8YH5 - chains A and R of the 5 polymer chains in the assembly; structure by electron microscopy, 3.66 A resolution.

[Chain A]
Name: Guanine nucleotide-binding protein G(I)/G(S)/G(O) subunit gamma-2, Guanine nucleotide-binding protein G(i) subunit alpha-1 chimera
From: Homo sapiens
UniProt: chimeric construct of P59768, P63097: residues -78 to -8 from P59768 (GBG2_HUMAN) positions 1-71 (UniProt number = residue number + 79); residues 3-354 from P63097 positions 3-354 (same numbers)
Sequence (433 residues; numbered -78 to 354; the number before each row is that of its first residue; numbers below 1 keep their minus sign (Met-78 is residue -78)):
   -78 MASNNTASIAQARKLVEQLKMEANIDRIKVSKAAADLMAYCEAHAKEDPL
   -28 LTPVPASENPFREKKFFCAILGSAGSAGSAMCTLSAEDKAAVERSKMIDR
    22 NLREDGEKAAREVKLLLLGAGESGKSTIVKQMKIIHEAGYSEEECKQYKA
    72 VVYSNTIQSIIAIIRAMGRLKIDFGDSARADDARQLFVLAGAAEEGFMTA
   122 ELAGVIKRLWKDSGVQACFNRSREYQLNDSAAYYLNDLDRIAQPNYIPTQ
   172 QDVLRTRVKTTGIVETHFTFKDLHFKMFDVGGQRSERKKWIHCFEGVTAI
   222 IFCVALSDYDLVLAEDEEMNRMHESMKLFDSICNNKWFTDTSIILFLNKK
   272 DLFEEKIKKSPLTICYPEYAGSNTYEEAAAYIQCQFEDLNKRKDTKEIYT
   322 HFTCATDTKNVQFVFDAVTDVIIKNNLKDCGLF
Disordered / not traced: -78 to 3, 55-182, 229-240
Differences from the reference sequence: linker (-7 to 2)
UniProt features mapped onto this chain:
  - modified residue: Ala-77 (N-acetylalanine), Cys-11 (Cysteine methyl ester)
  - lipidation: Cys-11 (S-geranylgeranyl cysteine), Cys3 (S-palmitoyl cysteine)
  - region: Lys35 to Thr48 (G1 motif), Asp173 to Thr181 (G2 motif), Phe196 to Arg205 (G3 motif), Ile265 to Asp272 (G4 motif), Thr324 to Thr329 (G5 motif)
  - binding site (GTP): Glu43 to Thr48, Asp150, Ser151, Leu175 to Arg178, Asp200 to Gln204, Asn269 to Asp272, Ala326
  - binding site (Mg(2+)): Ser47, Thr181

[Chain R]
Name: Hemagglutinin, Adenosine receptor A3, GFP chimera
From: Influenza A virus (A/Victoria/3/1975(H3N2))
UniProt: chimeric construct of P03435, W5QED6, A0A5P9VSM6: residues -24 to -9 from P03435 (HEMA_I75A3) positions 1-16 (UniProt number = residue number + 25); residues 2-317 from W5QED6 positions 2-317 (same numbers); residues 519-756 from A0A5P9VSM6 positions 2-239 (UniProt number = residue number - 517)
Sequence (794 residues; each row starts with the number of its first residue; numbers below 1 keep their minus sign (Met-24 is residue -24)):
   -24 MKTIIALSYIFCLVFADYKDDDDAMGPVNSTAVSWTSVTYITVEILIGLC
    26 AIVGNVLVIWVVKLNPSLQTTTFYFIVSLALADIAVGVLVMPLAIVISLG
    76 VTIHFYSCLFMTCLMLIFTHASIMSLLAIAVDRYLRVKLTVRYRRVTTQR
   126 RIWLALGLCWLVSFLVGLTPMFGWNMKLSSADENLTFLPCRFRSVMRMDY
   176 MVYFSFFLWILVPLVVMCAIYFDIFYIIRNRLSQSFSGSRETGAFYGREF
   226 KTAKSLLLVLFLFALCWLPLSIINCILYFDGQVPQTVLYLGILLSHANSM
   276 MNPIVYAYKIKKFKETYLLILKACVICQPSKSMDPSTEQTSEGSGGGGSG
   326 GSSSGGVFTLEDFVGDWEQTAAYNLDQVLEQGGVSSLLQNLAVSVTPIQR
   376 IVRSGENALKIDIHVIIPYEGLSADQMAQIEEVFKVVYPVDDHHFKVILP
   426 YGTLVIDGVTPNMLNYFGRPYEGIAVFDGKKITVTGTLWNGNKIIDERLI
   476 TPDGSMLFRVTINSGGSGGGGSGGSSSGGLEVLFQGPGSAAAAVSKGEEL
   526 FTGVVPILVELDGDVNGHKFSVSGEGEGDATYGKLTLKFICTTGKLPVPW
   576 PTLVTTLTYGVQCFSRYPDHMKQHDFFKSAMPEGYVQERTIFFKDDGNYK
   626 TRAEVKFEGDTLVNRIELKGIDFKEDGNILGHKLEYNYNSHNVYIMADKQ
   676 KNGIKVNFKIRHNIEDGSVQLADHYQQNTPIGDGPVLLPDNHYLSTQSKL
   726 SKDPNEKRDHMVLLEFVTAAGITLGMDELYKSGLRSHHHHHHHH
Disordered / not traced: -24 to 8, 208-223, 296-769
Disulfides: Cys83-Cys165
Differences from the reference sequence: linker (-8 to 1, 318-331, 490-518); expression tag (757-769)
Ligand contacts: N-(3-methylbut-2-en-1-yl)adenosine (ZIR): Val65, Ala69, Ile72, Met90, Leu91, Phe167, Met173, Met176, Leu245, Asn249, Leu252, Leu263, Ile267, His271
What the authors report for this chain:
  - binding site for N-(3-methylbut-2-en-1-yl)adenosine: Leu252, His271

[How chain A and chain R interact]
Pairs across the interface (19; chain A residue first):
  Arg32(A) with Arg120(R)
  Asp341(A) with Arg206(R)
  Lys345(A) with Leu207(R)
  Asn347(A) with Arg111(R); Thr115(R)
  Leu348(A) with Val112(R), hydrophobic; Ile203(R), hydrophobic
  Lys349(A) with Lys286(R); Lys287(R), hydrogen bond (backbone-side chain)
  Asp350(A) with Ile285(R); Lys287(R)
  Cys351(A) with Arg108(R), hydrogen bond; Ile285(R)
  Gly352(A) with Lys284(R); Ile285(R)
  Leu353(A) with Ile199(R), hydrophobic; Thr227(R); Leu231(R), hydrophobic
  Phe354(A) with Lys286(R), hydrogen bond (backbone-side chain)
Also at the interface, not in a pair above, chain A (12 interface residues in all): Ile344
Also at the interface, not in a pair above, chain R (18 interface residues in all): Thr47, Tyr118, Lys226

[In short]
12 residues of chain A face 18 of chain R across their interface; the contacts include 3 hydrogen bonds. Polar
contacts include Lys349(A)-Lys287(R), Cys351(A)-Arg108(R) and Phe354(A)-Lys286(R). Bound to chain R:
N-(3-methylbut-2-en-1-yl)adenosine. UniProt lists 22 GTP-binding residues and Mg2+-binding residues Ser47(A)
and Thr181(A) on chain A. From the paper: a binding site for N-(3-methylbut-2-en-1-yl)adenosine at Leu252(R)
and His271(R).
Chain A is Guanine nucleotide-binding protein G(I)/G(S)/G(O) subunit gamma-2, Guanine nucleotide-binding
protein G(i) subunit alpha-1 chimera (Homo sapiens) and chain R is Hemagglutinin, Adenosine receptor A3, GFP
chimera (Influenza A virus (A/Victoria/3/1975(H3N2))); the structure, A3R-Gi complex bound to i6A, was
determined by electron microscopy, deposited together with 8YH0, 8YH2, 8YH3 and 8YH6.
